PDB entry 8TMI | electron microscopy, 3.30 A resolution | chains B and E of the 9 polymer chains in the assembly

[Chain B (and E)]
Molecule: Cobalt/magnesium transport protein CorA
Organism: Thermotoga maritima
Notes: chain E of this document is another copy of the same molecule, construct and numbering; everything in this record applies to it too
UniProtKB: Q9WZ31 (CORA_THEMA); residue numbers follow UniProt; this construct covers 1-351
Amino-acid sequence (373 residues; numbered -21 to 351; the number before each row is that of its first residue; numbers below 1 keep their minus sign (Met-21 is residue -21)):
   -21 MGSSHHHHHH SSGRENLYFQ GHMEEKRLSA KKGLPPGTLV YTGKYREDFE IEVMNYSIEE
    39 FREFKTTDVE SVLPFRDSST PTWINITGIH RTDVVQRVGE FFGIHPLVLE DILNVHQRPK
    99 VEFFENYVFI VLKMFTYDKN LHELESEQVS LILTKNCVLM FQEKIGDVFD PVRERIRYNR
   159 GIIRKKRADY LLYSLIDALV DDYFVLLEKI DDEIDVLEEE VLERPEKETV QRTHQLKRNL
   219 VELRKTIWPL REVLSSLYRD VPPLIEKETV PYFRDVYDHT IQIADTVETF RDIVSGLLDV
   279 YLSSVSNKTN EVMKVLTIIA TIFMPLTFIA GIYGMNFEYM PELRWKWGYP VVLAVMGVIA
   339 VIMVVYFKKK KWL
Unresolved in the structure: -21 to 0 (chain E: -21 to 17)
Differences from the reference sequence: initiating methionine (-21); expression tag (-20 to 0)
Curated features (UniProtKB/Swiss-Prot):
  - motif: Gly312 to Asn314 (Probable selectivity filter)
  - site: Asn288 (Essential for ion permeation), Leu294 (Important for closing the ion permeation pathway in the closed state), Thr295 (Threonine that confers selectivity for Co(2+) transport)
  - mutagenesis: Asp89 (D89F/K: Decreases ion transport), Asp253 (D253K: Increases protein stability. Decreases ion transport), Leu280 (L280A: Decreases ion transport), Asn288 (N288L: Abolishes Co(2+) uptake), Met291 (M291A: No effect on ion transport), Leu294 (L294A/V: Increases ion transport by suppression of an obstruction in the transmembrane ion permeation pathway), Thr295 (T295L: Strongly reduces Co(2+) uptake. Abolishes Co(2+) uptake; when associated with L-299; T295M: Strongly reduces Co(2+) uptake ...), Thr299 (T299L: Reduces Co(2+) uptake. Abolishes Co(2+) uptake; when associated with L-295; T299M: No effect on Co(2+) uptake; T299S: Abolishes Co(2+) uptake), Pro303 (P303A/G/I: Increases ion transport by suppression of a kink in the transmembrane ion permeation pathway), Thr305 (T305L: Abolishes Co(2+) uptake), Ile310 (I310A: Increases ion transport), Tyr311 (Y311A: Abolishes pentamerization. Abolishes ion transport; Y311F: No effect on pentamerization. No effect on ion transport), 7 further mutagenesis entries in UniProt

[Interface between chain B and chain E]
Contacting residue pairs (21; chain B residue first):
  Met1(B) with Asp253(E)
  Arg222(B) with Glu266(E), salt bridge
  Lys223(B) with Thr267(E)
  Trp226(B) with Trp226(E), hydrophobic; Asp263(E); Glu266(E)
  Arg229(B) with Trp226(E)
  Glu230(B) with Arg229(E), salt bridge; Tyr255(E), hydrogen bond; Ile259(E)
  Ser233(B) with Arg237(E)
  Arg237(B) with Ser233(E); Arg237(E)
  Asp238(B) with Tyr236(E); Arg237(E), salt bridge
  Glu266(B) with Glu266(E)
  Arg269(B) with Glu266(E), salt bridge; Arg269(E); Asp270(E), salt bridge
  Asp277(B) with Asp277(E)
  Leu280(B) with Leu280(E), hydrophobic
Interface residues without a listed pair, chain B (14 interface residues in all): Val219
Interface residues without a listed pair, chain E (16 interface residues in all): Arg222

[Overview]
14 residues of chain B and 16 residues of chain E are in contact; the contacts include 1 hydrogen bond and 5
salt bridges. Among the polar pairs are Arg222(B)-Glu266(E), Glu230(B)-Arg229(E) and Asp238(B)-Arg237(E).
Curated annotation (UniProt) lists 19 mutagenesis sites on chain B.
Both chains are Cobalt/magnesium transport protein CorA (Thermotoga maritima). Entry 8TMI (Cryo-EM structure
of CorA in complex with conformation-specific synthetic antibody C18 and 100 uM MgCl2, State ...) was
determined by electron microscopy.
